Entry 3HE7 (X-ray diffraction, 2.80 A resolution); this record covers chains A and B of the 4 polymer chains in the assembly.

== Chain A ==
Name: Antigen-presenting glycoprotein CD1d1
Source organism: Mus musculus
Notes: fragment: extracellular domain
Reference sequence: P11609 (CD1D1_MOUSE); residues 1-279 here correspond to UniProt positions 19-297 (UniProt number = residue number + 18)
Amino-acid sequence (302 residues; each row starts with the number of its first residue):
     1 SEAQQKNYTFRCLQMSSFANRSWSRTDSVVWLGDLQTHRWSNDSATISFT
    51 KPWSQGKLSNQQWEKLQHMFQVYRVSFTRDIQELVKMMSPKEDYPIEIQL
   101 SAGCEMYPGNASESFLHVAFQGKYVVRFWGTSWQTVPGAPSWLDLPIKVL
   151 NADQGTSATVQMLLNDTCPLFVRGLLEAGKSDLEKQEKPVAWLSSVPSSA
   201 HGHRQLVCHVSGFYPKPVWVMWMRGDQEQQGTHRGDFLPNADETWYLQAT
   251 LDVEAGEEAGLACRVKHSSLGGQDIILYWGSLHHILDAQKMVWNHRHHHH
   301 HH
Disordered / not traced: 1-7, 88-94, 108-110, 281, 300-302
Differences from the reference sequence: conflict His-201 (Asp219 in P11609); expression tag (280-302)
Swiss-Prot annotation at these positions:
  - binding site (a D-galactosylceramide): Asp-80, Asp-153 to Thr-156
  - glycosylation (N-linked (GlcNAc...) asparagine): Asn-7, Asn-20, Asn-42, Asn-110, Asn-165
Disulfide bonds: Cys-208/Cys-263
Covalent attachments: N-acetylglucosamine (NAG) linked to Asn-20, Asn-42, Asn-165
Residues lining bound ligands: AGH (n-{(1S,2R,3S)-1-[(alpha-D-galactopyranosyloxy)methyl]-2,3-dihydroxyheptadecyl}hexacosanamide): Phe-10, Cys-12, Gln-14, Ser-28, Val-30, His-38, Trp-40, Ile-47, Trp-63, Leu-66, Met-69, Phe-70, Val-72, Tyr-73, Ser-76, Phe-77, Asp-80, Ile-81, Leu-84, Val-85, Ile-98, Leu-100, Ala-102, Leu-116, Val-118, Phe-120, Trp-133, Leu-143, Leu-150, Asp-153, Gly-155, Thr-156, Thr-159, Val-160, Leu-163, Leu-164, Cys-168, Phe-171
From the paper describing this entry:
  - binding site for AGH: Asp-80, Leu-84
  - conformationally variable residues (side-chain flip): Asp-80

== Chain B ==
Name: Beta-2-microglobulin
Source organism: Mus musculus
Reference sequence: P01887 (B2MG_MOUSE); residues 1-99 here correspond to UniProt positions 21-119 (UniProt number = residue number + 20)
Amino-acid sequence (99 residues; numbered 1 to 99; the number before each row is that of its first residue):
     1 IQKTPQIQVYSRHPPENGKPNILNCYVTQFHPPHIEIQMLKNGKKIPKVE
    51 MSDMSFSKDWSFYILAHTEFTPTETDTYACRVKHASMAEPKTVYWDRDM
Disordered / not traced: 1, 47
Disulfide bonds: Cys-25/Cys-80

== Interface between chain A and chain B ==
Residue-residue contacts - 78 pairs, chain A then chain B:
  Arg-11(A) / Phe-56(B)  hydrogen bond (side chain-backbone)
  Arg-11(A) / Ser-57(B)
  Arg-11(A) / Tyr-63(B)
  Leu-13(A) / Ser-55(B)
  Leu-13(A) / Phe-56(B)
  Gln-14(A) / Phe-56(B)
  Met-15(A) / Met-54(B)
  Met-15(A) / Phe-56(B)  hydrophobic
  Met-15(A) / Phe-62(B)  hydrophobic
  Val-29(A) / Asp-53(B)
  Val-29(A) / Met-54(B)
  Val-29(A) / Ser-55(B)
  Trp-31(A) / Ser-55(B)  hydrogen bond
  Trp-31(A) / Tyr-63(B)
  Gln-36(A) / Asp-53(B)  hydrogen bond
  Arg-39(A) / Asp-53(B)  salt bridge
  Glu-97(A) / His-31(B)
  Glu-97(A) / Pro-33(B)
  Gln-99(A) / Phe-56(B)
  Gln-99(A) / Trp-60(B)  hydrogen bond (side chain-backbone)
  Gln-99(A) / Phe-62(B)
  Leu-100(A) / Phe-56(B)
  Ser-101(A) / Trp-60(B)
  His-117(A) / Trp-60(B)
  Ala-119(A) / Trp-60(B)  hydrophobic
  Gln-121(A) / His-31(B)
  Gly-122(A) / His-31(B)
  Tyr-124(A) / Trp-60(B)
  Trp-192(A) / Pro-14(B)  hydrophobic
  Trp-192(A) / Pro-15(B)
  Ser-194(A) / Arg-97(B)
  Ser-194(A) / Asp-98(B)  hydrogen bond (side chain-backbone)
  Ser-195(A) / Asp-98(B)
  Val-196(A) / Asp-98(B)
  Val-196(A) / Met-99(B)  hydrophobic
  Val-207(A) / Asp-98(B)
  Val-207(A) / Met-99(B)
  His-209(A) / Arg-97(B)
  His-209(A) / Met-99(B)
  Ser-211(A) / Arg-12(B)  hydrogen bond (side chain-backbone)
  Gly-212(A) / Arg-12(B)
  Leu-238(A) / Gln-8(B)
  Leu-238(A) / Tyr-10(B)
  Pro-239(A) / Tyr-10(B)  hydrogen bond (backbone-side chain)
  Pro-239(A) / Asn-24(B)
  Pro-239(A) / Tyr-26(B)  hydrophobic
  Pro-239(A) / Leu-65(B)
  Asn-240(A) / Tyr-10(B)
  Asn-240(A) / Arg-12(B)
  Asn-240(A) / Asn-24(B)  hydrogen bond
  Asn-240(A) / Leu-65(B)
  Ala-241(A) / Leu-65(B)
  Ala-241(A) / His-67(B)
  Asp-242(A) / Arg-12(B)  salt bridge
  Thr-244(A) / Arg-12(B)  hydrogen bond
  Tyr-246(A) / Tyr-10(B)  hydrophobic
  Gln-248(A) / Met-99(B)  hydrogen bond (side chain-backbone)
  Lys-290(A) / Pro-15(B)
  Lys-290(A) / Glu-16(B)
  Lys-290(A) / Asn-17(B)  hydrogen bond (backbone-backbone)
  Met-291(A) / Pro-15(B)
  Met-291(A) / Asn-17(B)
  Met-291(A) / Arg-97(B)  hydrogen bond (backbone-side chain)
  Met-291(A) / Asp-98(B)
  Val-292(A) / Asn-17(B)  hydrogen bond (backbone-side chain)
  Val-292(A) / Glu-74(B)
  Val-292(A) / Arg-97(B)
  Trp-293(A) / Glu-74(B)
  Trp-293(A) / Asp-96(B)
  Trp-293(A) / Arg-97(B)
  Trp-293(A) / Asp-98(B)  hydrogen bond
  Asn-294(A) / Glu-74(B)  hydrogen bond (backbone-backbone)
  His-295(A) / Asp-98(B)  salt bridge
  Arg-296(A) / Thr-77(B)
  His-297(A) / Tyr-94(B)
  His-298(A) / Asp-96(B)
  His-299(A) / Asp-96(B)
  His-299(A) / Met-99(B)
Also at the interface, not in a pair above, chain A (45 interface residues in all): Val-118, Val-190
Also at the interface, not in a pair above, chain B (35 interface residues in all): Ser-11, His-13, Pro-32, Lys-58, Thr-73, Thr-75, Trp-95

== Summary ==
The interface between chain A and chain B involves 45 residues on one side and 35 on the other; the contacts
include 15 hydrogen bonds and 3 salt bridges. Among the polar pairs are Arg-39(A)/Asp-53(B),
Asp-242(A)/Arg-12(B) and His-295(A)/Asp-98(B). From the paper: a binding site for AGH at Asp-80(A) and
Leu-84(A); conformational variability at Asp-80(A).
Here chain A is Antigen-presenting glycoprotein CD1d1 and chain B is Beta-2-microglobulin, both from Mus
musculus. Entry 3HE7 (Crystal structure of mouse CD1d-alpha-galactosylceramide with mouse Valpha14-Vbeta7 NKT
TCR) was determined by X-ray diffraction together with 3HE6 and 3HUJ from the same study.
